PDB entry 1RIN | X-ray diffraction, 2.60 A resolution | chains C and D of the 4 polymer chains in the assembly

Chain C:
Protein: Pea lectin
Organism: Pisum sativum
Reference sequence: P02867 (LEC_PEA); residues 1-180 here correspond to UniProt positions 31-210 (UniProt number = residue number + 30)
Sequence (180 residues; row label = number of the first residue in the row):
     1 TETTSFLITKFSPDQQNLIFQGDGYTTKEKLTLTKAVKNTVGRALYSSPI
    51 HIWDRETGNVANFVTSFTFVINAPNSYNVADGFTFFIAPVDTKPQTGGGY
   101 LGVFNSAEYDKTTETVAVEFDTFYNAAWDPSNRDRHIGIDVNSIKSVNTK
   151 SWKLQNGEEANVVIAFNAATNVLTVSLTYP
Sequence notes: conflict Glu114 (Gln144 in P02867)
Curated features (UniProtKB/Swiss-Prot):
  - binding site (Mn(2+)): Glu119, Asp121, Asp129, His136
  - binding site (Ca(2+)): Asp121, Phe123, Asn125, Asp129
Metal / ion sites: Mn2+: Glu119, Asp121, Asp129, His136; Ca2+: Asp121, Phe123, Asn125, Asp129
Residues lining bound ligands: alpha-D-mannopyranose (MAN): Ala80, Asp81, Gly98, Gly99, Phe123, Asn125

Chain D:
Protein: Pea lectin
Organism: Pisum sativum
Reference sequence: P02867 (LEC_PEA); residues 188-236 here correspond to UniProt positions 218-266 (UniProt number = residue number + 30)
Sequence (49 residues; each row starts with the number of its first residue):
   188 VTSYTLSDVVSLKDVVPEWVRIGFSATTGAEYAAHEVLSWSFHSELSGT
Residues lining bound ligands: alpha-D-mannopyranose (MAN): Thr215, Gly216, Ala217, Glu218

Interface between chain C and chain D:
Residue-residue contacts - 217 pairs, chain C then chain D:
  Thr1(C) - Leu233(D)
  Glu2(C) - Trp206(D)
  Glu2(C) - Ser231(D)
  Glu2(C) - Glu232(D)
  Glu2(C) - Leu233(D)  hydrogen bond (backbone-backbone)
  Thr3(C) - His230(D)
  Thr3(C) - Ser231(D)
  Thr3(C) - Glu232(D)
  Thr4(C) - His230(D)
  Thr4(C) - Ser231(D)  hydrogen bond (backbone-backbone)
  Ser5(C) - Phe229(D)
  Ser5(C) - His230(D)  hydrogen bond
  Phe6(C) - Trp227(D)  hydrophobic
  Phe6(C) - Ser228(D)
  Phe6(C) - Phe229(D)  hydrogen bond (backbone-backbone)
  Leu7(C) - Trp227(D)
  Leu7(C) - Ser228(D)
  Ile8(C) - Ser226(D)
  Ile8(C) - Trp227(D)  hydrogen bond (backbone-backbone)
  Thr9(C) - Leu225(D)
  Thr9(C) - Ser226(D)
  Phe11(C) - Val224(D)
  Phe11(C) - Leu225(D)
  Phe11(C) - Ser226(D)
  Leu18(C) - Trp227(D)  hydrophobic
  Ile19(C) - Arg208(D)
  Glu29(C) - Leu225(D)
  Lys30(C) - Glu223(D)  salt bridge
  Lys30(C) - Val224(D)
  Lys30(C) - Leu225(D)
  Leu31(C) - Glu223(D)
  Leu31(C) - Val224(D)  hydrogen bond (backbone-backbone)
  Thr32(C) - His222(D)
  Thr32(C) - Glu223(D)
  Leu33(C) - Ala213(D)  hydrophobic
  Leu33(C) - His222(D)  hydrogen bond (backbone-backbone)
  Thr34(C) - Ala213(D)
  Thr34(C) - Ala220(D)  hydrogen bond (side chain-backbone)
  Thr34(C) - Ala221(D)
  Thr34(C) - His222(D)  hydrogen bond
  Lys35(C) - Ala220(D)
  Lys35(C) - Ala221(D)
  Ala36(C) - Tyr219(D)
  Ala36(C) - Ala220(D)
  Ala36(C) - Ala221(D)
  Val37(C) - Thr215(D)  hydrogen bond (backbone-side chain)
  Val37(C) - Tyr219(D)
  Lys38(C) - Thr215(D)
  Lys38(C) - Gly216(D)
  Lys38(C) - Ala217(D)  hydrogen bond (side chain-backbone)
  Lys38(C) - Tyr219(D)
  Asn39(C) - Thr215(D)  hydrogen bond (backbone-side chain)
  Asn39(C) - Gly216(D)  hydrogen bond (backbone-backbone)
  Asn39(C) - Ala217(D)
  Thr40(C) - Thr214(D)
  Thr40(C) - Thr215(D)  hydrogen bond (backbone-side chain)
  Val41(C) - Ala213(D)
  Gly42(C) - Ser212(D)
  Gly42(C) - Ala213(D)  hydrogen bond (backbone-backbone)
  Arg43(C) - Phe211(D)
  Arg43(C) - Ser212(D)
  Ala44(C) - Gly210(D)
  Ala44(C) - Phe211(D)  hydrogen bond (backbone-backbone)
  Leu45(C) - Ile209(D)
  Tyr46(C) - Arg208(D)  hydrogen bond (backbone-side chain)
  Tyr46(C) - Ile209(D)  hydrogen bond (backbone-backbone)
  Tyr46(C) - Trp227(D)  hydrophobic
  Ser47(C) - Arg208(D)  hydrogen bond (backbone-side chain)
  Pro49(C) - Trp206(D)
  Pro49(C) - Val207(D)
  Pro49(C) - Arg208(D)
  Ile50(C) - Glu205(D)
  Ile50(C) - Trp206(D)
  Ile50(C) - Val207(D)  hydrogen bond (backbone-backbone)
  Ile50(C) - Phe229(D)  hydrophobic
  Ile50(C) - Ser231(D)
  His51(C) - Glu205(D)
  His51(C) - Trp206(D)
  His51(C) - Leu233(D)
  Ile52(C) - Val203(D)  hydrophobic
  Ile52(C) - Pro204(D)
  Ile52(C) - Glu205(D)  hydrogen bond (backbone-backbone)
  Ile52(C) - Val207(D)  hydrophobic
  Trp53(C) - Lys200(D)
  Trp53(C) - Val203(D)  hydrogen bond (side chain-backbone)
  Trp53(C) - Pro204(D)  hydrogen bond (side chain-backbone)
  Trp53(C) - Glu205(D)  hydrogen bond (backbone-backbone)
  Arg55(C) - Glu205(D)  salt bridge
  Thr57(C) - Thr236(D)
  Gly58(C) - Lys200(D)  hydrogen bond (backbone-side chain)
  Asn59(C) - Leu233(D)
  Asn59(C) - Ser234(D)  hydrogen bond (side chain-backbone)
  Asn59(C) - Gly235(D)
  Asn59(C) - Thr236(D)  hydrogen bond
  Val60(C) - Lys200(D)
  Val60(C) - Leu233(D)
  Ala61(C) - Glu232(D)
  Asn62(C) - Ser231(D)
  Asn62(C) - Glu232(D)  hydrogen bond (backbone-backbone)
  Phe63(C) - Leu199(D)  hydrophobic
  Phe63(C) - Phe229(D)  hydrophobic
  Phe63(C) - His230(D)
  Phe63(C) - Ser231(D)
  Val64(C) - Phe229(D)
  Val64(C) - His230(D)  hydrogen bond (backbone-backbone)
  Thr65(C) - Trp227(D)  hydrogen bond
  Thr65(C) - Ser228(D)  hydrogen bond (side chain-backbone)
  Thr65(C) - Phe229(D)
  Ser66(C) - Trp227(D)
  Ser66(C) - Ser228(D)  hydrogen bond (backbone-backbone)
  Phe67(C) - Phe211(D)  hydrophobic
  Phe67(C) - Ser226(D)
  Thr68(C) - Val224(D)
  Thr68(C) - Leu225(D)  hydrogen bond (backbone-backbone)
  Thr68(C) - Ser226(D)  hydrogen bond (backbone-backbone)
  Phe69(C) - Glu223(D)
  Val70(C) - Ala221(D)
  Val70(C) - His222(D)
  Val70(C) - Glu223(D)  hydrogen bond (backbone-backbone)
  Val70(C) - Leu225(D)  hydrophobic
  Ile71(C) - Ala220(D)  hydrophobic
  Ile71(C) - Ala221(D)
  Asn72(C) - Ala220(D)
  Asn72(C) - Ala221(D)  hydrogen bond (backbone-backbone)
  Ala73(C) - Ala220(D)  hydrophobic
  Pro74(C) - Tyr219(D)  hydrophobic
  Asn78(C) - Glu218(D)
  Val79(C) - Glu218(D)
  Ala80(C) - Thr214(D)
  Ala80(C) - Glu218(D)
  Ala80(C) - Tyr219(D)
  Ala80(C) - Ala220(D)
  Ala80(C) - His222(D)
  Asp81(C) - Thr214(D)  hydrogen bond (backbone-backbone)
  Asp81(C) - Thr215(D)
  Asp81(C) - Gly216(D)  hydrogen bond (side chain-backbone)
  Gly82(C) - Ala213(D)
  Gly82(C) - Thr214(D)  hydrogen bond (backbone-backbone)
  Gly82(C) - His222(D)  hydrogen bond (backbone-side chain)
  Phe83(C) - Phe211(D)  hydrophobic
  Phe83(C) - Ser212(D)
  Phe83(C) - Val224(D)  hydrophobic
  Thr84(C) - Gly210(D)
  Thr84(C) - Phe211(D)
  Thr84(C) - Ser212(D)  hydrogen bond
  Phe85(C) - Ile209(D)  hydrophobic
  Phe85(C) - Gly210(D)
  Phe85(C) - Phe211(D)  hydrophobic
  Phe86(C) - Ile209(D)
  Phe86(C) - Gly210(D)  hydrogen bond (backbone-backbone)
  Phe86(C) - Phe211(D)
  Phe86(C) - Ser212(D)
  Ile87(C) - Val203(D)
  Ile87(C) - Val207(D)  hydrophobic
  Ile87(C) - Arg208(D)
  Ile87(C) - Ile209(D)  hydrophobic
  Ala88(C) - Val207(D)
  Ala88(C) - Arg208(D)  hydrogen bond (backbone-backbone)
  Pro89(C) - Pro204(D)  hydrophobic
  Val90(C) - Trp206(D)
  Val90(C) - Arg208(D)  hydrogen bond (backbone-side chain)
  Gly98(C) - Thr214(D)  hydrogen bond (backbone-side chain)
  Gly98(C) - Thr215(D)
  Leu101(C) - Ser212(D)  hydrogen bond (backbone-side chain)
  Leu101(C) - Thr214(D)
  Gly102(C) - Thr214(D)
  Val103(C) - Ser212(D)
  Glu114(C) - Val202(D)
  Glu114(C) - Val203(D)
  Glu114(C) - Pro204(D)
  Val116(C) - Val197(D)  hydrophobic
  Val116(C) - Leu199(D)  hydrophobic
  Val116(C) - Val202(D)  hydrophobic
  Phe123(C) - Glu218(D)
  Ile137(C) - Tyr191(D)  hydrophobic
  Ile137(C) - Leu193(D)
  Gly138(C) - Leu193(D)
  Ile139(C) - Leu193(D)  hydrophobic
  Ile139(C) - Asp195(D)
  Ile139(C) - Val197(D)  hydrophobic
  Val141(C) - Val202(D)  hydrophobic
  Asn142(C) - Val202(D)
  Val147(C) - Asp195(D)
  Asn148(C) - Leu193(D)
  Asn148(C) - Ser194(D)
  Asn148(C) - Asp195(D)
  Thr149(C) - Leu193(D)
  Lys150(C) - Thr192(D)
  Ser151(C) - Tyr191(D)
  Trp152(C) - Tyr191(D)
  Lys153(C) - Tyr191(D)  hydrogen bond (backbone-side chain)
  Glu159(C) - Leu225(D)
  Phe166(C) - Val197(D)
  Phe166(C) - Leu199(D)  hydrophobic
  Asn171(C) - Asp195(D)
  Asn171(C) - Val196(D)
  Asn171(C) - Val197(D)  hydrogen bond (backbone-backbone)
  Val172(C) - Asp195(D)
  Val172(C) - Val196(D)  hydrophobic
  Leu173(C) - Ser194(D)
  Leu173(C) - Asp195(D)  hydrogen bond (backbone-backbone)
  Thr174(C) - Leu193(D)
  Thr174(C) - Ser194(D)
  Val175(C) - Tyr191(D)
  Val175(C) - Thr192(D)
  Val175(C) - Leu193(D)  hydrogen bond (backbone-backbone)
  Ser176(C) - Tyr191(D)
  Ser176(C) - Thr192(D)
  Leu177(C) - Thr189(D)
  Leu177(C) - Ser190(D)
  Leu177(C) - Tyr191(D)  hydrogen bond (backbone-backbone)
  Thr178(C) - Val188(D)
  Thr178(C) - Thr189(D)
  Thr178(C) - Ser190(D)
  Tyr179(C) - Val188(D)
  Tyr179(C) - Thr189(D)  hydrogen bond (backbone-backbone)
  Pro180(C) - Val188(D)  hydrogen bond (backbone-backbone)
Other interface residues (no listed pair), chain C (108 interface residues in all): Lys10, Ser48, Asp54, Thr92, Gly97, Tyr109, Thr115, Gln155, Thr170
Other interface residues (no listed pair), chain D (48 interface residues in all): Ser198

Overview:
The interface between chain C and chain D involves 108 residues on one side and 48 on the other; the contacts
include 53 hydrogen bonds and 2 salt bridges. Polar pairs include Lys30(C)-Glu223(D), Arg55(C)-Glu205(D) and
Ser5(C)-His230(D). Alpha-D-mannopyranose is bound between chain C and chain D.
Chain C is Pea lectin and chain D is Pea lectin, both from Pisum sativum; the structure, X-ray crystal
structure of a pea lectin-trimannoside complex at 2.6 angstroms resolution, was determined by X-ray
diffraction.
